Entry 3LKQ (X-ray diffraction, 1.80 A resolution); this record covers chains A and C of the 3 polymer chains in the assembly.

== Chain A ==
Name: HLA class I histocompatibility antigen, B-35 alpha chain
Source organism: Homo sapiens
Reference sequence: P30685 (1B35_HUMAN); residues 1-276 here correspond to UniProt positions 25-300 (UniProt number = residue number + 24)
Chain sequence (276 residues; each row starts with the number of its first residue):
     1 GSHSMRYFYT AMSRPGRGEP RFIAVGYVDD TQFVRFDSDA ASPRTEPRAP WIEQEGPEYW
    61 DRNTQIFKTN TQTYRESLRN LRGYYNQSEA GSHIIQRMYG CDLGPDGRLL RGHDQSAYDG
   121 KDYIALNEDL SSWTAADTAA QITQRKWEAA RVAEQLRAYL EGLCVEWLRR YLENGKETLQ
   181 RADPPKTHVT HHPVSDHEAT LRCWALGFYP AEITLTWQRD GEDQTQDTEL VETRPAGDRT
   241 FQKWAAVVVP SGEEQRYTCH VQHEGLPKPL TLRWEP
Cystine bridges: Cys-101/Cys-164, Cys-203/Cys-259

== Chain C ==
Name: NP418 epitope from 1977 influenza strain
Chain sequence (9 residues; row label = number of the first residue in the row):
     1 LPFDKTTIM

== How chain A and chain C interact ==
Contacting residue pairs - 42 pairs, chain A then chain C:
  Met-5(A) / Leu-1(C)
  Tyr-7(A) / Leu-1(C)  hydrogen bond (side chain-backbone)
  Tyr-7(A) / Pro-2(C)
  Tyr-9(A) / Pro-2(C)
  Arg-62(A) / Asp-4(C)  salt bridge
  Asn-63(A) / Leu-1(C)
  Asn-63(A) / Pro-2(C)
  Ile-66(A) / Pro-2(C)  hydrophobic
  Ile-66(A) / Phe-3(C)
  Ile-66(A) / Asp-4(C)
  Phe-67(A) / Pro-2(C)  hydrophobic
  Thr-69(A) / Thr-6(C)
  Asn-70(A) / Thr-6(C)  hydrogen bond
  Thr-73(A) / Thr-6(C)  hydrogen bond
  Thr-73(A) / Thr-7(C)
  Thr-73(A) / Ile-8(C)
  Glu-76(A) / Ile-8(C)
  Ser-77(A) / Ile-8(C)
  Ser-77(A) / Met-9(C)  hydrogen bond (side chain-backbone)
  Asn-80(A) / Ile-8(C)
  Asn-80(A) / Met-9(C)  hydrogen bond (side chain-backbone)
  Leu-81(A) / Met-9(C)  hydrophobic
  Tyr-84(A) / Met-9(C)  hydrogen bond (side chain-backbone)
  Arg-97(A) / Phe-3(C)
  Tyr-99(A) / Pro-2(C)
  Tyr-99(A) / Phe-3(C)  hydrogen bond (side chain-backbone)
  Tyr-123(A) / Met-9(C)  hydrophobic
  Thr-143(A) / Met-9(C)  hydrogen bond (side chain-backbone)
  Lys-146(A) / Met-9(C)  hydrogen bond (side chain-backbone)
  Trp-147(A) / Thr-7(C)  hydrogen bond (side chain-backbone)
  Trp-147(A) / Ile-8(C)
  Trp-147(A) / Met-9(C)  hydrophobic
  Ala-150(A) / Thr-7(C)
  Val-152(A) / Thr-7(C)
  Gln-155(A) / Phe-3(C)
  Gln-155(A) / Lys-5(C)
  Leu-156(A) / Phe-3(C)
  Tyr-159(A) / Leu-1(C)  hydrogen bond (side chain-backbone)
  Tyr-159(A) / Pro-2(C)
  Tyr-159(A) / Phe-3(C)  hydrophobic
  Trp-167(A) / Leu-1(C)
  Tyr-171(A) / Leu-1(C)  hydrogen bond (side chain-backbone)
Other interface residues (no listed pair), chain A (32 interface residues in all): Tyr-59, Tyr-74, Ile-95, Ser-116
The authors on this interface:
  - interface residues, chain C: Pro-2(C)

== Summary ==
The interface between chain A and chain C involves 32 residues on one side and 9 on the other; the contacts
include 12 hydrogen bonds and 1 salt bridge. Among the polar pairs are Arg-62(A)/Asp-4(C), Tyr-7(A)/Leu-1(C)
and Asn-70(A)/Thr-6(C). The paper reports the interface residue Pro-2(C).
Here chain A is HLA class I histocompatibility antigen, B-35 alpha chain (Homo sapiens) and chain C is NP418
epitope from 1977 influenza strain. Entry 3LKQ (Crystal Structure of HLA B*3501 in complex with influenza
NP418 epitope from 1977 strain) was determined by X-ray diffraction (same publication as 3LKN, 3LKO, 3LKP,
3LKR and 3LKS).
